Entry 1TYU (X-ray diffraction, 1.80 A resolution); this record covers chain A.

Chain A:
Name: Tailspike protein
From: Enterobacteria phage P22
Notes: fragment: residues 109-666 lacking the n-terminal, head-binding domain
UniProtKB: P12528 (TSPE_BPP22); residues 113-666 here correspond to UniProt positions 114-667 (UniProt number = residue number + 1)
Amino-acid sequence (554 residues; each row starts with the number of its first residue):
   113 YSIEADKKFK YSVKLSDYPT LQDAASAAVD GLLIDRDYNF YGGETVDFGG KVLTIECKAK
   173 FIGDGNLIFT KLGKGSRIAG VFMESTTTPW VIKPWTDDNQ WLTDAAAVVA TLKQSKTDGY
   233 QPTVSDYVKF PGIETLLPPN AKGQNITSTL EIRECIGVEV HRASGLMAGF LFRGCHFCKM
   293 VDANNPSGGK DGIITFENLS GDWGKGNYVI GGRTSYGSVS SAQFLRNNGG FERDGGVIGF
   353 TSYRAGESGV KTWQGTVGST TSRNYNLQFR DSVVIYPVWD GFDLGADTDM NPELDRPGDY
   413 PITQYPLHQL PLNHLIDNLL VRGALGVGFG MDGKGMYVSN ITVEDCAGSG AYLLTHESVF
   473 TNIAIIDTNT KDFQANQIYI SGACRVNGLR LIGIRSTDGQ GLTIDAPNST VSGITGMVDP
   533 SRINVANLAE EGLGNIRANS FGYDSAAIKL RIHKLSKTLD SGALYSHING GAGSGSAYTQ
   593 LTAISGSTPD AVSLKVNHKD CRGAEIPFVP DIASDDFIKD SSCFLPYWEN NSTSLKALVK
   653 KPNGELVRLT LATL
Unresolved in the structure: 401-406, 509-513
Ligand contacts:
  - alpha-L-rhamnopyranose (RAM): S237, E359, S360, K363, Q366, W391, D392, D395
  - alpha-D-Tyvelopyranose (TYV), molecule 1: V236, S237, V240
  - alpha-D-Tyvelopyranose (TYV), molecule 2: L283, R285, D303, G304, T307, E309, Q335, L337, W365
Swiss-Prot annotation at these positions:
  - active site: E359, D392, D395

Summary:
Chain A binds alpha-L-rhamnopyranose and alpha-D-Tyvelopyranose. UniProt lists 3 active-site residues.
Chain A is Tailspike protein (Enterobacteria phage P22); the structure, Structure of tailspike-protein, was
determined by X-ray diffraction, deposited together with 1TYV, 1TYW and 1TYX.
